Entry 7KAY (X-ray diffraction, 1.95 A resolution); this record covers chain A.

== Chain A ==
Protein: Oleate hydratase
From: Staphylococcus aureus
UniProtKB: A0A0D6GJV1 (A0A0D6GJV1_STAAU); residues 1-591 here = UniProt positions 1-591
Chain sequence (611 residues; row label = number of the first residue in the row; numbers below 1 keep their minus sign (Met-19 is residue -19)):
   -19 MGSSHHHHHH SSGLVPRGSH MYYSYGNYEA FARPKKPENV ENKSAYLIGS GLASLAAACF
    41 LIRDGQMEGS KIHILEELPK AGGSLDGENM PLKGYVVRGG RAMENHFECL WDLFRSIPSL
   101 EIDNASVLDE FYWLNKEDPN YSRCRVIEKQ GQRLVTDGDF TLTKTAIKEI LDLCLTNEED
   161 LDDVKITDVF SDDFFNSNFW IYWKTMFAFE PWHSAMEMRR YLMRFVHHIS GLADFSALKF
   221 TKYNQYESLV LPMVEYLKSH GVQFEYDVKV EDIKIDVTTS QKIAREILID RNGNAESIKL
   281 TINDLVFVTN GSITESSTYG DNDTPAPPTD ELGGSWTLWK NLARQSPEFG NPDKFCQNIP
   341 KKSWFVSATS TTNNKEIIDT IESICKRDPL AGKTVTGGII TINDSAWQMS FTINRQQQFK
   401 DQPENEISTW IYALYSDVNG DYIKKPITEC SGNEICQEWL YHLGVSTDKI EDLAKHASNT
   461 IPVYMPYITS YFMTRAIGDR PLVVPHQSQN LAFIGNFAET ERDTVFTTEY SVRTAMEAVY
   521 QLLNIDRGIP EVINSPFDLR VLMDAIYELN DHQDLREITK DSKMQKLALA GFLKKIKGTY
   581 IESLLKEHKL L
Unresolved in the structure: -19 to -2, 61-70
Construct notes: initiating methionine (-19); expression tag (-18 to 0); engineered mutation Ala82 (Glu in A0A0D6GJV1)
Metal / ion sites: K+: Glu9, Gly528
Reported in the primary citation:
  - binding site for oleic acid: Arg81
  - mutagenesis - Y201F (10-fold): decreased catalytic activity
  - mutagenesis - Y201F (Tm change 3 degC): decreased stability
  - catalytic residues: Tyr201 (proposed by the authors, not directly observed)

== Summary ==
Glu9 and Gly528 coordinate K+. The paper reports the catalytic residue Tyr201; Y201F reduces catalytic
activity.
Chain A is Oleate hydratase (Staphylococcus aureus); the structure, Crystal structure of OhyA(E82A)-18:1
complex from Staphylococcus aureus, was determined by X-ray diffraction (same publication as 7KAV, 7KAW, 7KAX
and 7KAZ).
